PDB entry 8ZRE | electron microscopy, 3.44 A resolution | chains C and D of the 8 polymer chains in the assembly

# Chain C (and D)
Protein: Capsid protein
From: hepatitis B virus genotype C
Notes: chain D of this document is another copy of the same molecule, construct and numbering; everything in this record applies to it too
Reference sequence: A0A679FG23 (A0A679FG23_HBV); numbering as in UniProt (aligned over 1-142)
Amino-acid sequence (142 residues; each row starts with the number of its first residue):
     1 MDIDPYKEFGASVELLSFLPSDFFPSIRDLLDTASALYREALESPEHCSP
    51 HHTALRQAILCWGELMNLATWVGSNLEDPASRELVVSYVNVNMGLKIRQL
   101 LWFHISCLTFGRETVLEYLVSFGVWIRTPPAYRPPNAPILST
What the authors report for this chain:
  - mutagenesis - P20A: decreased binding to Group I and Group III mAbs
  - mutagenesis - R127A, P130A, A131R: unchanged binding to 12 human anti-HBc mAbs
  - mutagenesis - E77A: unchanged binding to cAbD4

# Interface between chain C and chain D
Contacting residue pairs - 25 pairs, chain C then chain D:
  Ile3(C) - Arg56(D)
  Glu8(C) - Thr53(D)  hydrogen bond
  Glu43(C) - Asp2(D)
  Pro45(C) - Lys7(D)
  Pro45(C) - Glu8(D)
  Glu46(C) - Glu8(D)
  His47(C) - Glu8(D)  salt bridge
  His47(C) - Pro50(D)
  Thr53(C) - Pro50(D)
  Arg56(C) - Ile3(D)
  Arg56(C) - Glu8(D)
  Gln57(C) - Pro5(D)
  Gln57(C) - Gln57(D)
  Leu60(C) - Pro5(D)  hydrophobic
  Cys61(C) - Glu64(D)  hydrogen bond
  Glu64(C) - Met93(D)
  Glu64(C) - Lys96(D)  salt bridge
  Leu68(C) - Tyr88(D)  hydrophobic
  Trp71(C) - Leu84(D)  hydrophobic
  Trp71(C) - Tyr88(D)
  Leu76(C) - Ser81(D)
  Ser81(C) - Leu76(D)
  Ser81(C) - Ser81(D)
  Tyr88(C) - Trp71(D)  hydrogen bond
  Leu100(C) - Gln57(D)
Interface residues without a listed pair, chain C (23 interface residues in all): Asp4, Pro5, Arg39, Ala58, Met93
Interface residues without a listed pair, chain D (22 interface residues in all): Ala54, Ile59, Leu60, Leu68, Leu100

# In short
23 residues of chain C and 22 residues of chain D are in contact, with 3 hydrogen bonds and 2 salt bridges.
Polar contacts include His47(C)-Glu8(D), Glu64(C)-Lys96(D) and Glu8(C)-Thr53(D). The paper reports that P20A
of chain C reduces binding to Group I and Group III mAbs; R127A, P130A and A131R of chain C leave binding to
12 human anti-HBc mAbs unchanged.
Chain C and chain D are both Capsid protein (hepatitis B virus genotype C); the structure, HBcAg-D4 Fab
complex, was determined by electron microscopy together with 8ZRH and 8ZRR from the same study.
